1L9Q - chains A and B of the 3 polymer chains in the assembly; structure by X-ray diffraction, 1.70 A resolution.

[Chain A (and B)]
Name: Copper-containing nitrite reductase
Source organism: Alcaligenes faecalis
Notes: EC 1.7.99.3; chain B of this document is another copy of the same molecule, construct and numbering; everything in this record applies to it too
UniProtKB: P38501 (NIR_ALCFA); residues 4-340 here correspond to UniProt positions 40-376 (UniProt number = residue number + 36)
Amino-acid sequence (341 residues; each row starts with the number of its first residue):
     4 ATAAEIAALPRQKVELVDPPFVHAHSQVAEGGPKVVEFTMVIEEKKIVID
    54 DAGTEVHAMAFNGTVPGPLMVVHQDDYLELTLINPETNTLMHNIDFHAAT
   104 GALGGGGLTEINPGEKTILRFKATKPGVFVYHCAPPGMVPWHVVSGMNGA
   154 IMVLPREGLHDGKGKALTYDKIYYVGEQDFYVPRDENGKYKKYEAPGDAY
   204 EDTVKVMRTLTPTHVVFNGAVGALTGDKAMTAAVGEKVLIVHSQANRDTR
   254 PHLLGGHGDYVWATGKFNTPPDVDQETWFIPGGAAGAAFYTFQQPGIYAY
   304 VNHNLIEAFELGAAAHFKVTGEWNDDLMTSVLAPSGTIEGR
Unresolved in the structure: 340-344
Sequence notes: engineered mutation Leu257 (Ile293 in P38501); cloning artifact (341-344)
Bound ions: Cu ion site 1: His95, Cys136, His145, Met150; Cu ion site 2: His100, His135 (together with nitrite ion) (shared with His306(B) of chain B); Cu ion site 3: His306 (together with nitrite ion) (shared with 2 residues of chain C)
Ligand contacts:
  - nitrite ion (NO2), molecule 1: Asp98, His100, His135
  - nitrite ion (NO2), molecule 2: His255, Leu257, His306, Leu308
UniProt features mapped onto this chain:
  - binding site (Cu cation): His95, His100, His135, Cys136, His145, Met150, His306
What the authors report for this chain:
  - binding site for nitrite ion: Leu257
  - conformationally variable residues (side-chain flip): Leu257
  - self-association interface (contacts with another copy of this molecule); pairs are residue here / residue on that copy: Asp98-His255
  - mutagenesis - I257L: decreased catalytic activity on nitrite ion
  - catalytic residues: Asp98, His255 (citing earlier work)

[Interface between chain A and chain B]
Pairs across the interface (115):
  Ala4(A) - Asp329(B)
  Ile9(A) - Asp329(B)
  Tyr80(A) - Asp329(B)  hydrogen bond
  Glu82(A) - Val334(B)
  Asp98(A) - Leu257(B)
  His100(A) - His255(B)
  His100(A) - His260(B)  hydrogen bond (backbone-side chain)
  His100(A) - Glu279(B)  salt bridge
  His100(A) - His306(B)  hydrogen bond
  Ala101(A) - His260(B)
  Ala102(A) - Gly258(B)
  Ala102(A) - His260(B)
  Ala102(A) - Met331(B)  hydrophobic
  Thr103(A) - Gly258(B)
  Thr103(A) - His260(B)
  Thr103(A) - Tyr293(B)
  Thr103(A) - Gln297(B)  hydrogen bond (backbone-side chain)
  Thr103(A) - Met331(B)
  Gly104(A) - Gly258(B)  hydrogen bond (backbone-backbone)
  Gly104(A) - Gln297(B)
  Gly104(A) - Trp326(B)
  Gly104(A) - Met331(B)
  Ala105(A) - Trp326(B)  hydrophobic
  Ala105(A) - Met331(B)  hydrophobic
  Leu106(A) - Leu257(B)
  Leu106(A) - Gly258(B)
  Leu106(A) - Ile300(B)
  Leu106(A) - Tyr301(B)  hydrophobic
  Leu106(A) - Ala302(B)
  Gly107(A) - Gly258(B)
  Gly107(A) - Met331(B)
  Gly108(A) - Met331(B)
  Leu111(A) - Met331(B)  hydrophobic
  Leu111(A) - Pro337(B)
  Glu113(A) - Pro337(B)
  Ile114(A) - Pro337(B)  hydrophobic
  Gly117(A) - Gly339(B)
  Glu118(A) - Pro337(B)
  Glu118(A) - Ser338(B)
  Lys119(A) - Leu335(B)
  Lys119(A) - Ala336(B)
  Lys119(A) - Pro337(B)
  Lys119(A) - Ser338(B)  hydrogen bond (backbone-backbone)
  Thr120(A) - Leu335(B)  hydrogen bond (side chain-backbone)
  Thr120(A) - Ala336(B)
  Thr120(A) - Pro337(B)
  Ile121(A) - Ser333(B)
  Ile121(A) - Val334(B)  hydrogen bond (backbone-backbone)
  Ile121(A) - Leu335(B)  hydrogen bond (backbone-backbone)
  Leu122(A) - Met331(B)  hydrophobic
  Leu122(A) - Thr332(B)
  Arg123(A) - Asp328(B)  hydrogen bond (side chain-backbone)
  Arg123(A) - Met331(B)
  Arg123(A) - Thr332(B)  hydrogen bond (backbone-backbone)
  Arg123(A) - Val334(B)
  Phe124(A) - Leu330(B)
  Lys125(A) - Asp329(B)
  Lys125(A) - Leu330(B)  hydrogen bond (backbone-backbone)
  Thr127(A) - Leu330(B)
  Lys128(A) - His260(B)
  Lys128(A) - Asp262(B)  salt bridge
  Lys128(A) - Asp277(B)  salt bridge
  Pro129(A) - Asp277(B)
  Val131(A) - Glu279(B)
  Phe132(A) - Glu279(B)
  Val133(A) - Glu279(B)  hydrogen bond (backbone-side chain)
  His135(A) - His306(B)
  Val142(A) - Leu308(B)  hydrophobic
  Val142(A) - Phe312(B)  hydrophobic
  Pro143(A) - Leu308(B)
  Pro143(A) - Ile309(B)
  Pro143(A) - Phe312(B)
  Pro143(A) - Glu313(B)
  Val146(A) - Leu308(B)  hydrophobic
  Tyr184(A) - Ile309(B)
  Val207(A) - Glu313(B)
  Met210(A) - Ile309(B)
  Arg211(A) - Thr214(B)
  Arg211(A) - Glu313(B)  salt bridge
  Arg211(A) - Leu314(B)
  Thr212(A) - Thr214(B)
  Leu213(A) - Arg250(B)
  Leu213(A) - Ile309(B)  hydrophobic
  Leu213(A) - Glu310(B)
  Leu213(A) - Leu314(B)  hydrophobic
  Ala248(A) - His306(B)  hydrogen bond (backbone-side chain)
  Ala248(A) - Leu308(B)
  Asn249(A) - His306(B)
  Asn249(A) - Asn307(B)  hydrogen bond (backbone-side chain)
  Asn249(A) - Leu308(B)  hydrogen bond (side chain-backbone)
  Asn249(A) - Ile309(B)
  Asp251(A) - Arg253(B)  salt bridge
  Asp251(A) - Phe282(B)
  Thr267(A) - Asp275(B)
  Thr267(A) - Gln278(B)  hydrogen bond
  Lys269(A) - Val276(B)
  Lys269(A) - Asp277(B)
  Lys269(A) - Gln278(B)
  Lys269(A) - Glu279(B)  salt bridge
  Asn271(A) - Val276(B)
  Asn271(A) - Asp277(B)  hydrogen bond
  Thr272(A) - Asp275(B)
  Thr272(A) - Val276(B)  hydrogen bond (side chain-backbone)
  Thr272(A) - Gln278(B)
  Phe282(A) - Phe282(B)  hydrophobic
  Pro284(A) - Thr280(B)
  Pro284(A) - Phe282(B)  hydrophobic
  Gly285(A) - Arg253(B)
  Gly285(A) - Thr280(B)
  Gly285(A) - His306(B)
  Gly286(A) - Glu279(B)
  Gly286(A) - Thr280(B)  hydrogen bond (backbone-side chain)
  Gly286(A) - His306(B)
  Ala287(A) - Glu279(B)
  Ala288(A) - Glu279(B)  hydrogen bond (backbone-side chain)
Interface residues without a listed pair, chain A (56 interface residues in all): Thr112
Interface residues without a listed pair, chain B (44 interface residues in all): Pro215, Thr216, Gln296

[Summary]
Chain A and chain B form an interface of 56 and 44 residues respectively, with 21 hydrogen bonds and 6 salt
bridges. Among the polar pairs are His100(A)-Glu279(B), Lys128(A)-Asp262(B) and Lys128(A)-Asp277(B). Bound to
chain A: nitrite ion. The paper reports catalytic residues Asp98(A) and His255(A); I257L of chain A reduces
catalytic activity on nitrite ion.
Chain A and chain B are both Copper-containing nitrite reductase (Alcaligenes faecalis); the structure,
Crystal structure of the I257L variant of the copper-containing nitrite reductase from alcaligenes faecalis
S-6, was determined by X-ray diffraction together with 1L9O, 1L9P, 1L9R, 1L9S and 1L9T from the same study.
